PDB entry 8CLB | X-ray diffraction, 3.00 A resolution | chains D and E of the 6 polymer chains in the assembly

== Chain D ==
Name: Tubulin beta-2B chain
From: Bos taurus
UniProt: Q6B856 (TBB2B_BOVIN); the author numbering skips numbers that UniProt does not, so the offset changes along the chain: 1-42 = UniProt 1-42; 45-360 = UniProt 43-358; 369-441 = UniProt 359-431
Amino-acid sequence (431 residues; row label = number of the first residue in the row; note: 10 numbers in that range are skipped by the numbering (no residue carries them; nothing is unmodelled there)):
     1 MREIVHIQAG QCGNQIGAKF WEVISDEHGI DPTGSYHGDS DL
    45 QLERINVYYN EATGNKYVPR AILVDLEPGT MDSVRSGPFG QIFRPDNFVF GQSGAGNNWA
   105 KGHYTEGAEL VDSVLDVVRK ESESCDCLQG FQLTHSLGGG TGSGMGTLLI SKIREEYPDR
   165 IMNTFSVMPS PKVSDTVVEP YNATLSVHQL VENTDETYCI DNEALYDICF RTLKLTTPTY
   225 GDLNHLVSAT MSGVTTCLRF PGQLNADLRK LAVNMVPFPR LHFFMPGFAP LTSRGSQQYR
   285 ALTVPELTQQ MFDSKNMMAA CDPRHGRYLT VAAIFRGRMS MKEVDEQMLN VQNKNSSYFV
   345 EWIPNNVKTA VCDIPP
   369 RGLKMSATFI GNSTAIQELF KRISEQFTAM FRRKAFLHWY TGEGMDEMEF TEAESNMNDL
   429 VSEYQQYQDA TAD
Unresolved in the structure: 276-285
Bound ions: Mg2+: Q11 (together with GDP)
Residues lining bound ligands:
  - GDP (guanosine-5'-diphosphate): G10, Q11, C12, G13, Q15, I16, D69, A99, N101, S140, G142, G143, G144, T145, G146, S147, V171, P173, V177, D179, E183, N206, Y224, L227, N228
  - colchicine (LOC; N-[(7S)-1,2,3,10-tetramethoxy-9-oxo-6,7-dihydro-5H-benzo[d]heptalen-7-yl]ethanamide): V238, C241, L242, L248, A250, D251, K254, L255, N258, M259, T314, V315, A316, I318, N350, K352, A354, I378
Swiss-Prot annotation at these positions:
  - motif: M1 to I4 (MREI motif)
  - binding site (GTP): Q11, E71, S140, G144, T145, G146, N206, N228
  - binding site (Mg(2+)): E71
  - modified residue: S40 (Phosphoserine), T57 (Phosphothreonine), K60 (N6-acetyllysine), S174 (Phosphoserine), T287 (Phosphothreonine), T292 (Phosphothreonine), R320 (Omega-N-methylarginine)
  - cross-link (Glycyl lysine isopeptide (Lys-Gly)): K60 (interchain with G-Cter in ubiquitin), K326 (interchain with G-Cter in ubiquitin)

== Chain E ==
Name: Stathmin-4
From: synthetic construct
Amino-acid sequence (121 residues; numbered 6 to 141; 15 numbers in that range are skipped by the numbering (no residue carries them; nothing is unmodelled there); the number before each row is that of its first residue):
     6 MEVIELNKCT SGQSFEVILK PPS
    44 DPSLEEIQKK LEAAEERRKY QEAELLKHLA EKREHEREVI QKAIEENNNF IKMAKEKLAQ
   104 KMESNKENRE AHLAAMLERL QEKDKHAEEV RKNKELKE

== How chain D and chain E interact ==
Pairs across the interface (27):
  Y108(D) - H129(E)  hydrogen bond
  Y108(D) - A130(E)  hydrophobic
  Y108(D) - V133(E)  hydrophobic
  Y108(D) - R134(E)  hydrogen bond (backbone-side chain)
  A112(D) - R134(E)
  S155(D) - L123(E)
  S155(D) - K126(E)
  K156(D) - D127(E)  salt bridge
  R158(D) - L123(E)
  E159(D) - L120(E)
  E159(D) - L123(E)
  E159(D) - Q124(E)
  E159(D) - D127(E)
  P162(D) - L116(E)  hydrophobic
  D163(D) - R112(E)  salt bridge
  Q193(D) - K126(E)  hydrogen bond
  N197(D) - L123(E)
  N197(D) - K126(E)
  T409(D) - K140(E)
  G410(D) - K137(E)
  E411(D) - V133(E)
  E411(D) - K137(E)  salt bridge
  G412(D) - V133(E)
  G412(D) - N136(E)
  G412(D) - K137(E)
  M413(D) - V133(E)
  E417(D) - H129(E)  salt bridge
Also at the interface, not in a pair above, chain D (19 interface residues in all): H107, T109, D414
Also at the interface, not in a pair above, chain E (15 interface residues in all): M119

== In short ==
19 residues of chain D and 15 residues of chain E are in contact, with 3 hydrogen bonds and 4 salt bridges.
Polar pairs include K156(D)-D127(E), D163(D)-R112(E) and E411(D)-K137(E). Bound to chain D: GDP and
colchicine.
Chain D is Tubulin beta-2B chain (Bos taurus) and chain E is Stathmin-4 (synthetic construct); the structure,
Colchicine bound to tubulin (T2R-TTL) complex, was determined by X-ray diffraction together with 8CL9, 8CLC,
8CLD, 8CLE, 8CLF, 8CLG and 8CLH from the same study.
